PDB entry 7UPK | electron microscopy, 2.80 A resolution | chains D and H of the 9 polymer chains in the assembly

== Chain D ==
Molecule: Fusion glycoprotein F0
From: Nipah henipavirus
Reference sequence: Q9IH63 (FUS_NIPAV); residue numbers follow UniProt; this construct covers 1-480
Amino-acid sequence (480 residues; each row starts with the number of its first residue):
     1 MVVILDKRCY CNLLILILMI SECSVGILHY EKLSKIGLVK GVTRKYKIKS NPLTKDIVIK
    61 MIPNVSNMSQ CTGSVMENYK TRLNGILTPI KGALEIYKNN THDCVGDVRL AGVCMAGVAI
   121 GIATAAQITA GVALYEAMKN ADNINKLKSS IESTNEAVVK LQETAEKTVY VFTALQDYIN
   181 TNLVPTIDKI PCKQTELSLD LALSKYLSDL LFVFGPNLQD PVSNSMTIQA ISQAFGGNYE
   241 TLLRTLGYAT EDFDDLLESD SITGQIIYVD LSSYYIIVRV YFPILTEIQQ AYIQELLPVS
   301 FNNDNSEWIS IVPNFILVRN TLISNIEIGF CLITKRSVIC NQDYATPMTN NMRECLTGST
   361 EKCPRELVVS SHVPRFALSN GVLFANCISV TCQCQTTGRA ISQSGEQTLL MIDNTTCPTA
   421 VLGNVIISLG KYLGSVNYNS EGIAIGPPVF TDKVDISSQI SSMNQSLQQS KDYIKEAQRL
Not modelled in the structure: 1-26, 105-111, 472-480
Disulfides: Cys71-Cys192, Cys104-Cys114, Cys331-Cys340, Cys355-Cys363, Cys387-Cys392, Cys394-Cys417
Sequence notes: conflict Cys104 (Leu in Q9IH63), Cys114 (Ile in Q9IH63), Phe172 (Leu in Q9IH63), Pro191 (Ser in Q9IH63)
UniProt features mapped onto this chain:
  - region: Leu110 to Leu134 (Fusion peptide)
  - site: Arg109, Leu110 (Cleavage)
  - glycosylation (N-linked (GlcNAc...) asparagine): Asn64, Asn67, Asn99, Asn414, Asn464
  - natural variant: Thr250 (T250I: In strain: Isolate NiV/MY/99/VRI-0626), Met348 (M348T: In strain: Isolate Malaysian flying-fox)

== Chain H ==
Molecule: Fab 1A9 heavy chain
From: Mus musculus
Notes: antibody fragment or engineered binder
Amino-acid sequence (116 residues; row label = number of the first residue in the row; note: 1 number in that range is skipped by the numbering (no residue carries it; nothing is unmodelled there); a row labelled like 82A-82C holds insertion residues (82A, then the next letters in order)):
     1 QVQLQQSGAE LVRPGTSVKI SCKASGYTFT NYWLGWVKQR PGHGLEWIGD IY
   52A R
    53 GGGYTNYNEK FKGKATLTAD TSSSTAYMQL
82A-82C SSL
    83 TSEDSAVYFC ATRDGYF
   101 DYWGQGTTLT VSS
Disulfides: Cys22-Cys92

== Interface between chain D and chain H ==
Pairs across the interface (23; chain D residue first):
  Val42(D) with Thr30(H)
  Thr43(D) with Thr28(H); Phe29(H); Thr30(H), hydrogen bond (backbone-side chain)
  Arg44(D) with Phe29(H)
  Lys45(D) with Tyr27(H), hydrogen bond; Phe29(H); Asp96(H)
  Lys47(D) with Asp96(H), salt bridge
  Glu251(D) with Arg95(H), salt bridge; Gly97(H)
  Glu287(D) with Phe29(H); Tyr98(H)
  Ala291(D) with Phe29(H)
  Tyr292(D) with Phe29(H), hydrophobic
  Lys335(D) with Asn31(H), hydrogen bond (backbone-side chain); Tyr52(H); Gly53(H); Gly54(H)
  Arg336(D) with Asn31(H); Trp33(H); Tyr52(H); Asp96(H), salt bridge
Other interface residues (no listed pair), chain D (13 interface residues in all): Gly41, Gln289
Other interface residues (no listed pair), chain H (15 interface residues in all): Tyr32, Asp101

== In short ==
13 residues of chain D and 15 residues of chain H are in contact, with 3 hydrogen bonds and 3 salt bridges.
Among the polar pairs are Lys47(D)-Asp96(H), Glu251(D)-Arg95(H) and Arg336(D)-Asp96(H).
Chain D is Fusion glycoprotein F0 (Nipah henipavirus) and chain H is Fab 1A9 heavy chain (Mus musculus); the
structure, Prefusion-stabilized Nipah virus fusion protein complexed with Fab 1A9, was determined by electron
microscopy together with 7UOP, 7UP9, 7UPA and 7UPB from the same study.
